PDB entry 7D7F | electron microscopy, 3.10 A resolution | chains C and A of the 4 polymer chains in the assembly

# Chain C
Protein: Polycystic kidney disease 2-like 1 protein
Organism: Mus musculus
Reference sequence: A2A259 (PK2L1_MOUSE); residue numbers follow UniProt; this construct covers 64-629
Amino-acid sequence (604 residues; numbered 26 to 629; the number before each row is that of its first residue):
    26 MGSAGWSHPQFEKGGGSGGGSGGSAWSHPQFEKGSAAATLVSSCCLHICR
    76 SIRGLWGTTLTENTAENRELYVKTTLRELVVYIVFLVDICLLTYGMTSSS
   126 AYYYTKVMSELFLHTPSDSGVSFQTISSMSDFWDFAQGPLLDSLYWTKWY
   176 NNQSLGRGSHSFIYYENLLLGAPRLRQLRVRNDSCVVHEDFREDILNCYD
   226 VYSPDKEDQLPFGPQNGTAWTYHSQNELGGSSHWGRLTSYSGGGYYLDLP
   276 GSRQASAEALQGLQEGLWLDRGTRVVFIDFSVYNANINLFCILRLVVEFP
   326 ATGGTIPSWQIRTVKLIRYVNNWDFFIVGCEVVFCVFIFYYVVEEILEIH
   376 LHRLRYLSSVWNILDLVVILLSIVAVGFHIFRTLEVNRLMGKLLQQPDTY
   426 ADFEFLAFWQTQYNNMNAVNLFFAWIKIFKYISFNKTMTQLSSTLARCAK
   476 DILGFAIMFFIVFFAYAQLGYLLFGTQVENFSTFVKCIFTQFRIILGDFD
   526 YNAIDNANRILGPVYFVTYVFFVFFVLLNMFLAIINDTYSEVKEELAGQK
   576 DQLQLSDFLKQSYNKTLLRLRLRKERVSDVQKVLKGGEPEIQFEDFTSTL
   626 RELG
Disordered / not traced: 26-93, 568-629
Disulfides: Cys210-Cys223
Covalently attached groups: N-acetylglucosamine (NAG) linked to Asn177, Asn207, Asn241
Differences from the reference sequence: initiating methionine (26); expression tag (27-63)
Ion coordination: Ca2+: Glu370, Glu373, Asn387, Asp390

# Chain A
Protein: Polycystic kidney disease protein 1-like 3
Organism: Mus musculus
Reference sequence: Q2EG98 (PK1L3_MOUSE); residues 1632-2150 here correspond to UniProt positions 1642-2160 (UniProt number = residue number + 10)
Amino-acid sequence (551 residues; each row starts with the number of its first residue):
  1600 MGSAGDYKDHDGDYKDHDIDYKDDDDKGSAAAPIYTAPAMNNLAKPTRKA
  1650 WKKQLSKLTGGTLVQILFLTLLMTTVYSAKDSSRFFLHRAIWKRFSHRFS
  1700 EIKTVEDFYPWANGTLLPNLYGDYRGFITDGNSFLLGNVLIRQTRIPNDI
  1750 FFPGSLHKQMKSPPQHQEDRENYGAGWVPPDTNITKVDSIWHYQNQESLG
  1800 GYPIQGELATYSGGGYVVRLGRNHSAATRVLQHLEQRRWLDHCTKALFVE
  1850 FTVFNANVNLLCAVTLILESSGVGTFLTSLQLDSLTSLQSSERGFAWIVS
  1900 QVVYYLLVCYYAFIQGCRLKRQRLAFFTRKRNLLDTSIVLISFSILGLSM
  1950 QSLSLLHKKMQQYHCDRDRFISFYEALRVNSAVTHLRGFLLLFATVRVWD
  2000 LLRHHAQLQVINKTLSKAWDEVLGFILIIVVLLSSYAMTFNLLFGWSISD
  2050 YQSFFRSIVTVVGLLMGTSKHKEVIALYPILGSLLVLSSIILMGLVIINL
  2100 FVSAILIAFGKERKACEKEATLTDMLLQKLSSLLGIRLHQNPSEEHADNT
  2150 G
Disordered / not traced: 1600-1663, 2110-2150
Covalently attached groups: N-acetylglucosamine (NAG) linked to Asn1712, Asn1822
Differences from the reference sequence: initiating methionine (1600); expression tag (1601-1631)
Reported in the primary citation:
  - conformationally variable residues (side-chain flip): Lys2069

# Chain C / chain A interface
Contacting residue pairs (74):
  Val212(C) - Ala1855(A)  hydrophobic
  His213(C) - Ser1886(A)
  His213(C) - Leu1887(A)
  His213(C) - Gln1888(A)
  Asp215(C) - His1956(A)
  Asp215(C) - His1963(A)  hydrogen bond (backbone-side chain)
  Phe216(C) - Leu1735(A)  hydrophobic
  Phe216(C) - Phe1853(A)  hydrophobic
  Phe216(C) - Met1959(A)  hydrophobic
  Glu218(C) - His1963(A)  salt bridge
  Asp219(C) - Tyr1962(A)
  Asp219(C) - Arg1966(A)  salt bridge
  Ile220(C) - Phe1733(A)  hydrophobic
  Ile220(C) - Ala1855(A)  hydrophobic
  Cys223(C) - Ala1855(A)  hydrogen bond (side chain-backbone)
  Cys223(C) - Asn1856(A)
  Tyr224(C) - Asn1856(A)
  Asp225(C) - Asn1856(A)
  Val226(C) - Val1857(A)  hydrophobic
  Leu262(C) - Phe1685(A)  hydrophobic
  Arg296(C) - Tyr1723(A)
  Arg296(C) - Gly1730(A)
  Arg296(C) - Asn1731(A)
  Ala326(C) - Asn1854(A)
  Ala326(C) - Asn1856(A)
  Thr327(C) - Ser1682(A)
  Thr327(C) - Phe1685(A)
  Thr327(C) - Leu1686(A)
  Thr327(C) - Asn1854(A)
  Thr327(C) - Val1857(A)
  Gly328(C) - Ala1689(A)
  Gly328(C) - Asp1729(A)
  Gly328(C) - Asn1731(A)
  Gly329(C) - Asp1729(A)
  Ile331(C) - Phe1685(A)  hydrophobic
  Phe480(C) - Val2009(A)
  Ile482(C) - Leu2001(A)  hydrophobic
  Met483(C) - Trp1998(A)
  Ile486(C) - Thr1994(A)
  Phe489(C) - Tyr1676(A)
  Ala490(C) - Tyr1676(A)
  Ala490(C) - Leu1990(A)
  Ala490(C) - Thr1994(A)
  Gln493(C) - Val1675(A)  hydrogen bond (side chain-backbone)
  Gln493(C) - Tyr1676(A)
  Gln493(C) - Leu1990(A)
  Leu494(C) - Gly1987(A)
  Tyr496(C) - Lys1679(A)
  Tyr496(C) - Asp1680(A)  hydrogen bond (side chain-backbone)
  Leu497(C) - Arg1986(A)
  Gly500(C) - Phe1684(A)
  Thr501(C) - Arg1683(A)
  Thr501(C) - Phe1684(A)
  Thr501(C) - His1687(A)
  Val503(C) - Phe1684(A)
  Glu504(C) - Phe1684(A)
  Glu504(C) - Arg1688(A)  salt bridge
  Phe509(C) - Tyr1676(A)  hydrophobic
  Gly522(C) - Gly2066(A)
  Phe524(C) - Thr2067(A)
  Tyr526(C) - Val2058(A)
  Asn527(C) - Asp2049(A)
  Asn527(C) - Arg2055(A)
  Arg534(C) - Gln1804(A)
  Arg534(C) - Gly1805(A)  hydrogen bond (side chain-backbone)
  Phe541(C) - Val2058(A)  hydrophobic
  Phe541(C) - Thr2067(A)
  Val545(C) - Met2065(A)  hydrophobic
  Phe549(C) - Leu2064(A)
  Phe549(C) - Met2065(A)  hydrophobic
  Asn554(C) - Ile2010(A)
  Ile560(C) - Ala2103(A)  hydrophobic
  Tyr564(C) - Ile2104(A)
  Tyr564(C) - Ala2107(A)
Other interface residues (no listed pair), chain C (61 interface residues in all): Cys210, Asn222, Gly479, Gln502, Ser507, Ile519, Ile520, Asp523, Asp530, Leu536, Pro538, Val542, Phe546, Val548, Phe550, Leu553, Leu557
Other interface residues (no listed pair), chain A (63 interface residues in all): Phe1726, Glu1806, Asn1858, Leu1881, His1984, Leu2007, Leu2014, Leu2032, Val2061, Gly2062, Leu2099, Phe2100

# Overview
Chain C and chain A form an interface of 61 and 63 residues respectively, with 5 hydrogen bonds and 3 salt
bridges. Polar contacts include Glu218(C)-His1963(A), Asp219(C)-Arg1966(A) and Glu504(C)-Arg1688(A).
Covalently linked N-acetylglucosamine: at Asn177(C), Asn207(C) and Asn241(C). Covalently linked
N-acetylglucosamine: at Asn1712(A) and Asn1822(A). The paper reports conformational variability at Lys2069(A).
Chain C is Polycystic kidney disease 2-like 1 protein and chain A is Polycystic kidney disease protein 1-like
3, both from Mus musculus; the structure, Structure of PKD1L3-CTD/PKD2L1 in calcium-bound state, was
determined by electron microscopy, deposited together with 7D7E.
